Entry 5IH9 (X-ray diffraction, 1.79 A resolution); this record covers chain A.

[Chain A]
Molecule: Maternal embryonic leucine zipper kinase
From: Homo sapiens
Notes: EC 2.7.11.1
UniProtKB: Q14680 (MELK_HUMAN); residues 3-330 here = UniProt positions 3-330
Amino-acid sequence (335 residues; row label = number of the first residue in the row):
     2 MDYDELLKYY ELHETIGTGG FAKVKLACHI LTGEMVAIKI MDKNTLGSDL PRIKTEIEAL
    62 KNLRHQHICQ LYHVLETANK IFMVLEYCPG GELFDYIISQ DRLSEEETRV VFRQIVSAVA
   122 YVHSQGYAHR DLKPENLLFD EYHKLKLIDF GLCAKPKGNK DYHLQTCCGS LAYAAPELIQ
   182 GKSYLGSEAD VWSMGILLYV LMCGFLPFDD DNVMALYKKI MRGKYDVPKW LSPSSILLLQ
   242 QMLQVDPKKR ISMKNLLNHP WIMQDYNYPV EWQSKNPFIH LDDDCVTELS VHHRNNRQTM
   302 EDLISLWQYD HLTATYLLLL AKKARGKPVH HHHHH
Unresolved in the structure: 47-50, 157-170, 328-336
Sequence notes: initiating methionine (2); expression tag (331-336)
Residues lining bound ligands: NVS-MELK8A (6BF; 1-methyl-4-[4-(4-{3-[(piperidin-4-yl)methoxy]pyridin-4-yl}-1H-pyrazol-1-yl)phenyl]piperazine): I17, G18, T19, V25, L27, A38, C70, L86, E87, Y88, C89, P90, E93, L139, I149
Curated features (UniProtKB/Swiss-Prot):
  - region: L282 to L321 (UBA-like)
  - active site: D132 (Proton acceptor)
  - binding site (ATP): I17 to V25, K40
  - modified residue: T56 (Phosphothreonine), Y163 (Phosphotyrosine), T167 (Phosphothreonine), S171 (Phosphoserine), S253 (Phosphoserine)
  - mutagenesis: C29 (C29V: Abolishes dependence to reducing agents; when associated with V-70; A-89; A-154; A-168; A-169; A-204; A-286 and A-339), C70 (C70V: Abolishes dependence to reducing agents; when associated with V-29; A-89; A-154; A-168; A-169; A-204; A-286 and A-339), C89 (C89A: Abolishes dependence to reducing agents; when associated with V-29; V-70; A-154; A-168; A-169; A-204; A-286 and A-339), D150 (D150A: Abolishes enzymatic activity), C154 (C154A: Abolishes dependence to reducing agents; when associated with V-29; V-70; A-89; A-168; A-169; A-204; A-286 and A-339), Y163 (Y163F: Abolishes autophosphorylation on tyrosine but still active on exogenous substrates), T167 (T167A: Abolishes activation of serine/threonine-protein kinase activity and has only weak activity; T167D/E: Phosphomimetic mutant that has similar kinase activity as wild-type), C168 (C168A: Abolishes dependence to reducing agents; when associated with V-29; V-70; A-89; A-154; A-169; A-204; A-286 and A-339), C169 (C169A: Abolishes dependence to reducing agents; when associated with V-29; V-70; A-89; A-154; A-168; A-204; A-286 and A-339), S171 (S171A: Abolishes activation of serine/threonine-protein kinase activity and has only weak activity; S171D: Inactive), C204 (C204A: Abolishes dependence to reducing agents; when associated with V-29; V-70; A-89; A-154; A-168; A-169; A-286 and A-339), D283 to D285 (Inactive), 1 further mutagenesis entry in UniProt

[In short]
Bound to chain A: NVS-MELK8A. Curated annotation (UniProt) lists active-site residue D132, 10 ATP-binding
residues and 15 mutagenesis sites.
Chain A is Maternal embryonic leucine zipper kinase (Homo sapiens); the structure, MELK in complex with
NVS-MELK8A, was determined by X-ray diffraction (same publication as 5IH8, 5IHA and 5IHC).
